Entry 7ZNO (X-ray diffraction, 1.70 A resolution); this record covers chains A and B.

== Chain A ==
Name: Serine protease subunit NS2B
From: Zika virus
UniProtKB: Q32ZE1 (POLG_ZIKV); residues 46-96 here correspond to UniProt positions 1414-1464 (UniProt number = residue number + 1368)
Chain sequence (53 residues; each row starts with the number of its first residue):
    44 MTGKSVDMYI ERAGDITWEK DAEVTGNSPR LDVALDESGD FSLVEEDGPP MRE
Unresolved in the structure: 44-49, 89-96
Differences from the reference sequence: initiating methionine (44); expression tag (45)
Residues lining bound ligands: neamine (JQI; [(1R)-1-[[(2S)-6-azanyl-2-[[(2S)-6-azanyl-2-[2-[3-(4-carbamimidamido-3-oxidanylidene-pentyl)phenyl]ethanoylamino]hexanoyl]amino]hexanoyl]amino]-3-methyl-butyl]boronic acid): Ser81, Gly82, Asp83, Phe84, Ser85, Leu86
UniProt features mapped onto this chain:
  - region: Ile53 to Pro92 (Interacts with and activates NS3 protease)

== Chain B ==
Name: Serine protease NS3
From: Zika virus
Notes: EC 3.4.21.91, 3.6.1.15, 3.6.4.13
UniProtKB: Q32ZE1 (POLG_ZIKV); residues 1-177 here correspond to UniProt positions 1499-1675 (UniProt number = residue number + 1498)
Chain sequence (178 residues; each row starts with the number of its first residue; numbering starts at 0):
     0 GSGALWDVPA PKEVKKGETT DGVYRVMTRR LLGSTQVGVG VMQEGVFHTM WHVTKGAALR
    60 SGEGRLDPYW GDVKQDLVSY CGPWKLDAAW DGLSEVQLLA VPPGERAKNI QTLPGIFKTK
   120 DGDIGAVALD YPAGTSGSPI LDKCGRVIGL YGNGVVIKNG SYVSAITQGK REEETPVE
Unresolved in the structure: 0-16, 171-177
Differences from the reference sequence: expression tag (0); conflict Lys107 (Arg1605 in Q32ZE1)
Covalently attached groups: neamine (JQI) linked to Ser135
Residues lining bound ligands: neamine (JQI; [(1R)-1-[[(2S)-6-azanyl-2-[[(2S)-6-azanyl-2-[2-[3-(4-carbamimidamido-3-oxidanylidene-pentyl)phenyl]ethanoylamino]hexanoyl]amino]hexanoyl]amino]-3-methyl-butyl]boronic acid): Val36, His51, Asp75, Tyr130, Pro131, Ala132, Gly133, Thr134, Tyr150, Gly151, Asn152, Gly153, Val154, Val155, Tyr161
UniProt features mapped onto this chain:
  - active site (Charge relay system): His51, Asp75, Ser135

== Interface between chain A and chain B ==
Residue-residue contacts (91):
  Asp50(A) - Thr27(B)
  Met51(A) - Met26(B)
  Met51(A) - Val52(B)
  Met51(A) - Thr53(B)
  Met51(A) - Leu58(B)
  Met51(A) - Arg59(B)  hydrogen bond (backbone-backbone)
  Tyr52(A) - Arg24(B)
  Tyr52(A) - Val25(B)
  Tyr52(A) - Met26(B)  hydrogen bond (backbone-backbone)
  Tyr52(A) - Arg28(B)  hydrogen bond
  Tyr52(A) - Ser33(B)  hydrogen bond
  Tyr52(A) - Arg59(B)
  Ile53(A) - Tyr23(B)  hydrophobic
  Ile53(A) - Arg24(B)
  Ile53(A) - Met41(B)  hydrophobic
  Ile53(A) - Phe46(B)  hydrophobic
  Ile53(A) - Arg59(B)  hydrogen bond (backbone-backbone)
  Ile53(A) - Ser60(B)
  Ile53(A) - Leu65(B)  hydrophobic
  Glu54(A) - Tyr23(B)
  Glu54(A) - Arg24(B)  hydrogen bond (backbone-backbone)
  Arg55(A) - Glu17(B)
  Arg55(A) - Thr19(B)  hydrogen bond
  Arg55(A) - Asp20(B)  hydrogen bond (side chain-backbone)
  Arg55(A) - Gly21(B)
  Arg55(A) - Val22(B)
  Arg55(A) - Tyr23(B)
  Ala56(A) - Val22(B)  hydrogen bond (backbone-backbone)
  Ala56(A) - Val100(B)  hydrophobic
  Ala56(A) - Ala106(B)
  Gly57(A) - Gly21(B)
  Gly57(A) - Val22(B)  hydrogen bond (backbone-backbone)
  Asp58(A) - Leu98(B)
  Ile59(A) - Gly21(B)
  Ile59(A) - Val22(B)
  Ile59(A) - Val40(B)  hydrophobic
  Ile59(A) - Leu98(B)  hydrophobic
  Ile59(A) - Leu140(B)  hydrophobic
  Ile59(A) - Gly144(B)
  Ile59(A) - Val146(B)  hydrophobic
  Thr60(A) - Asn108(B)  hydrogen bond (backbone-side chain)
  Thr60(A) - Leu140(B)
  Trp61(A) - Glu94(B)
  Trp61(A) - Val95(B)
  Trp61(A) - Gln96(B)
  Trp61(A) - Gln110(B)
  Trp61(A) - Leu140(B)
  Trp61(A) - Asp141(B)
  Trp61(A) - Lys142(B)
  Glu62(A) - Gln96(B)  hydrogen bond (backbone-side chain)
  Glu62(A) - Asn108(B)
  Ala65(A) - Gln96(B)
  Ala65(A) - Asn108(B)
  Glu66(A) - Ile109(B)
  Glu66(A) - Gln110(B)  hydrogen bond (backbone-backbone)
  Val67(A) - Glu94(B)
  Val67(A) - Gln110(B)
  Thr68(A) - Ile109(B)
  Thr68(A) - Gln110(B)  hydrogen bond (backbone-backbone)
  Thr68(A) - Thr111(B)  hydrogen bond (backbone-side chain)
  Thr68(A) - Leu128(B)
  Gly69(A) - Thr111(B)
  Gly69(A) - Ala127(B)
  Asn70(A) - Leu112(B)
  Asn70(A) - Ala127(B)
  Ser71(A) - Leu112(B)  hydrogen bond (side chain-backbone)
  Ser71(A) - Pro113(B)
  Ser71(A) - Gly114(B)
  Pro72(A) - Gly114(B)
  Pro72(A) - Ile115(B)  hydrogen bond (backbone-backbone)
  Pro72(A) - Ala127(B)
  Arg73(A) - Ile115(B)
  Leu74(A) - Ile115(B)  hydrogen bond (backbone-backbone)
  Leu74(A) - Phe116(B)
  Leu74(A) - Lys117(B)  hydrogen bond (backbone-backbone)
  Asp75(A) - Lys117(B)
  Val76(A) - Phe116(B)  hydrophobic
  Val76(A) - Lys117(B)  hydrogen bond (backbone-backbone)
  Val76(A) - Thr118(B)
  Leu78(A) - Lys73(B)
  Asp79(A) - Lys73(B)
  Glu80(A) - Lys73(B)
  Ser81(A) - Val72(B)
  Gly82(A) - Val72(B)
  Gly82(A) - Lys73(B)
  Gly82(A) - Asn152(B)  hydrogen bond (backbone-side chain)
  Phe84(A) - Phe116(B)  hydrophobic
  Phe84(A) - Asn152(B)
  Phe84(A) - Gly153(B)
  Phe84(A) - Val154(B)  hydrophobic
  Phe84(A) - Ala164(B)  hydrophobic
Also at the interface, not in a pair above, chain A (33 interface residues in all): Ser85, Leu86
Also at the interface, not in a pair above, chain B (58 interface residues in all): Val36, Ala57, Ile123, Pro138, Val155, Ile156, Val162

== Overview ==
33 residues of chain A face 58 of chain B across their interface; the contacts include 21 hydrogen bonds.
Among the polar pairs are Tyr52(A)-Arg28(B), Tyr52(A)-Ser33(B) and Arg55(A)-Thr19(B). Chain A binds neamine.
Neamine is covalently linked to Ser135(B).
Chain A is Serine protease subunit NS2B and chain B is Serine protease NS3, both from Zika virus; the
structure, Crystal Structure of Unlinked NS2B_NS3 Protease from Zika Virus in Complex with Boronate Inhibitor
MI-2270, was determined by X-ray diffraction.
